5D5V - chains D and A of the 4 polymer chains in the assembly; structure by X-ray diffraction, 2.55 A resolution.

# Chain D
Molecule: Heat shock factor protein 1
From: Homo sapiens
Notes: fragment: dna binding domain
UniProt: Q00613 (HSF1_HUMAN); numbering as in UniProt (aligned over 1-120)
Chain sequence (131 residues; row label = number of the first residue in the row; numbers below 1 keep their minus sign (Gly-10 is residue -10)):
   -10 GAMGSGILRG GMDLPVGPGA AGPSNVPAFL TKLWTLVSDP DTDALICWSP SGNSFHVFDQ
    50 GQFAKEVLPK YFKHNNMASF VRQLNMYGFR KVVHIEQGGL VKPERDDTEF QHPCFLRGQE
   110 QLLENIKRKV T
Unresolved in the structure: -10 to 12, 89
Differences from the reference sequence: expression tag (-10 to 0)
Swiss-Prot annotation at these positions:
  - modified residue: Met1 (N-acetylmethionine), Lys80 (N6-acetyllysine), Lys91 (N6-acetyllysine), Lys118 (N6-acetyllysine)
  - cross-link: Lys91 (Glycyl lysine isopeptide (Lys-Gly) (interchain with G-Cter in SUMO2))
  - mutagenesis: Leu22 (L22A: Inhibits HSE DNA-binding activity and transcriptional activation), Lys80 (K80Q: Loss of nuclear stress bodies localization. Loss of DNA-binding and transcriptional activities upon heat shock. No change in homotrimerization upon heat shock ...), Lys91 (K91R: No effect on sumoylation), Lys118 (K118Q: Loss of nuclear stress bodies localization. No change in protein abundance; K118R: No change in nuclear stress bodies localization), Thr120 (T120A: No effect on binding HSE nor on transcriptional activity)
Bound ions: Mg2+: Leu25, Val26, Asp28, Thr31, Asp32, Ile35

# Chain A
Molecule: 12-nt DNA strand
Sequence (12 nucleotides; each row starts with the number of its first residue):
     1 CGGAATGGAA TG

# Interface between chain D and chain A
Residue-residue contacts - 8 pairs, chain D then chain A:
  Lys62(D) - DG8(A)  phosphate contact
  Lys62(D) - DA9(A)  phosphate contact
  Arg71(D) - DG2(A)  hydrogen bond to the base
  Arg71(D) - DG3(A)  hydrogen bond to the base
  Arg71(D) - DA4(A)  base contact
  Asn74(D) - DC1(A)  phosphate contact
  Asn74(D) - DG2(A)  phosphate contact
  Lys118(D) - DG2(A)  salt bridge to the phosphate
Also at the interface, not in a pair above, chain D (5 interface residues in all): Arg79

# Overview
Chain D and chain A form an interface of 5 and 6 residues respectively, with 2 hydrogen bonds and 1 salt
bridge. Among the polar pairs are Arg71(D)-DG2(A), Arg71(D)-DG3(A) and Lys118(D)-DG2(A). UniProt lists 5
mutagenesis sites on chain D.
Chain D is Heat shock factor protein 1 (Homo sapiens) and chain A is a 12-nt DNA strand; the structure,
Crystal structure of human Hsf1 with Satellite III repeat DNA, was determined by X-ray diffraction (same
publication as 5D5U, 5D5W and 5D5X).
